Entry 4O1O (X-ray diffraction, 3.27 A resolution); this record covers chains A and B.

Chain A (and B):
Molecule: Ribonuclease L
Source organism: Sus scrofa
Notes: chain B of this document is another copy of the same molecule, construct and numbering; everything in this record applies to it too
Reference sequence: A5H025 (A5H025_PIG); residue numbers follow UniProt; this construct covers 21-732
Sequence (717 residues; row label = number of the first residue in the row):
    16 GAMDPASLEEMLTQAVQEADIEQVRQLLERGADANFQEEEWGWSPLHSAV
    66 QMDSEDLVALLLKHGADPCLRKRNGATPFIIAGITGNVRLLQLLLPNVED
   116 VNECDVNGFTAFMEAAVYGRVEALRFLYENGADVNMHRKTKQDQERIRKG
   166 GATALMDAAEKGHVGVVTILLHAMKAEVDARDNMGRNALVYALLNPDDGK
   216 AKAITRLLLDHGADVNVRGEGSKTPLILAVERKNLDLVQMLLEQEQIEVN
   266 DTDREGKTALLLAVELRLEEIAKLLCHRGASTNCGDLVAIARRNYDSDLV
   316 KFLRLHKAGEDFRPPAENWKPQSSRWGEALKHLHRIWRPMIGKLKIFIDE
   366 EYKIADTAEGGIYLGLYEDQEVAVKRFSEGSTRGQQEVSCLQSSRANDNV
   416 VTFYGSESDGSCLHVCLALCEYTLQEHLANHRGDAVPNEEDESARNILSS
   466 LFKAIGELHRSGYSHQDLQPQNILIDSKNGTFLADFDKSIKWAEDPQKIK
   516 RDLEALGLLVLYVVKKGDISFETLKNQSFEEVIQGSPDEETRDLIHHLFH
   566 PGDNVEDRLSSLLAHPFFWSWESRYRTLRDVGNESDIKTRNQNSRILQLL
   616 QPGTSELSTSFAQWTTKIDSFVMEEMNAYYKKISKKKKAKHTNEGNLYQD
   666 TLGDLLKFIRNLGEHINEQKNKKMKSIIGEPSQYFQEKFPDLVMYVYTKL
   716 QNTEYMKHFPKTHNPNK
Not modelled in the structure: 16-21, 322-332, 567-570, 620-621, 644-662, 730-732
Construct notes: expression tag (16-20)
Residues lining bound ligands:
  - 2'-5'-oligoadenylate trimer (25L; [[(2R,3R,4R,5R)-5-(6-aminopurin-9-yl)-4-[[(2R,3R,4R,5R)-5-(6-aminopurin-9-yl)-4-[[(2R,3S,4R,5R)-5-(6-aminopurin-9-yl)-3,4-dihydroxy-oxolan-2-yl]methoxy-hydroxy-phosphoryl]oxy-3-hydroxy-oxolan-2-yl]methoxy-hydroxy-phosphoryl]oxy-3-hydroxy-oxolan-2-yl]methoxy-hydroxy-phosphoryl] phosphono hydrogen phosphate), molecule 1: Gln32, Glu53, Trp56, Trp58, Ser63, Gln66, Lys87, Asn89, Ile99, Asp120, Asn122, Phe124, Glu129, Val132, Tyr133, Arg153, Lys164, Gly165, Ala167
  - 2'-5'-oligoadenylate trimer (25L), molecule 2: Arg307, Arg308, Tyr310, Trp352, Arg353, Phe362, Ser426
Reported in the primary citation:
  - binding site for 2'-5'-oligoadenylate trimer: Lys164, Arg353
  - mutagenesis - D158K, D158K/K368D, D158K/K368E, K164E, R308A, Y310A, W352A, R353E, K368D, A388F, E402A, R410E, D482A, N487A, D500A, K603E, K672A, R675E, R675E/E679R, E679R: decreased catalytic activity
  - mutagenesis - H680A: abolished catalytic activity

Interface between chain A and chain B:
Contacting residue pairs (140; chain A residue first):
  Gln32(A) with Arg307(B), hydrogen bond; Arg319(B), hydrogen bond (backbone-side chain)
  Glu33(A) with Arg319(B)
  Glu55(A) with His347(B), salt bridge; Arg350(B), salt bridge; Ile351(B)
  Trp56(A) with Ile351(B), hydrophobic; Phe362(B), hydrophobic
  Trp58(A) with Tyr310(B)
  Gln66(A) with Arg307(B), hydrogen bond (side chain-backbone); Ser312(B)
  Met67(A) with Ser312(B); Lys316(B)
  Asp68(A) with Ser312(B); Lys316(B), salt bridge
  Lys87(A) with Tyr310(B)
  Arg88(A) with Phe362(B); Asp364(B), salt bridge; Glu366(B), salt bridge
  Ile96(A) with Tyr310(B)
  Ile99(A) with Tyr310(B), hydrophobic
  Tyr133(A) with Tyr310(B)
  Lys156(A) with Ile363(B), hydrogen bond (side chain-backbone)
  Gln157(A) with Asp371(B)
  Asp158(A) with Lys368(B), salt bridge; Asp371(B); Glu374(B); Gly375(B); Gly376(B); Tyr378(B), hydrogen bond
  Gln159(A) with Ile363(B); Arg391(B), hydrogen bond
  Arg161(A) with Asp371(B), salt bridge; Thr372(B), hydrogen bond (side chain-backbone); Ala373(B); Glu374(B)
  Ile162(A) with Glu374(B); Gly375(B); Arg391(B); Phe392(B); Ser393(B)
  Lys164(A) with Asp424(B), salt bridge; Ser426(B)
  Met199(A) with Ser393(B); Ser426(B)
  Arg201(A) with Gly425(B); Ser426(B), hydrogen bond
  Glu235(A) with Glu394(B); Asp424(B); Gly425(B)
  Gly236(A) with Glu394(B)
  Arg269(A) with Glu394(B), salt bridge; Gly395(B); Gln400(B)
  Arg307(A) with Gln32(B), hydrogen bond; Gln66(B), hydrogen bond (backbone-side chain)
  Asn309(A) with Tyr133(B)
  Tyr310(A) with Trp58(B); Gln66(B); Lys87(B); Ile99(B), hydrophobic; Tyr133(B)
  Ser312(A) with Gln66(B); Met67(B); Asp68(B)
  Lys316(A) with Met67(B); Asp68(B), salt bridge
  Arg319(A) with Gln32(B)
  His347(A) with Glu55(B), salt bridge
  Arg350(A) with Glu55(B), salt bridge
  Lys358(A) with Lys358(B)
  Phe362(A) with Trp56(B), hydrophobic; Arg88(B)
  Ile363(A) with Lys156(B), hydrogen bond (backbone-side chain); Gln159(B)
  Asp364(A) with Arg88(B), salt bridge
  Glu366(A) with Arg88(B), salt bridge
  Lys368(A) with Asp158(B), salt bridge
  Asp371(A) with Gln157(B); Asp158(B); Arg161(B), salt bridge
  Thr372(A) with Arg161(B), hydrogen bond (backbone-side chain)
  Glu374(A) with Asp158(B); Arg161(B); Ile162(B)
  Gly375(A) with Asp158(B); Ile162(B)
  Gly376(A) with Asp158(B)
  Tyr378(A) with Asp158(B), hydrogen bond
  Glu383(A) with Gln407(B); Arg410(B), salt bridge
  Gln385(A) with Gln407(B); Ser408(B)
  Arg391(A) with Gln159(B), hydrogen bond; Ile162(B)
  Phe392(A) with Ile162(B)
  Ser393(A) with Ile162(B); Met199(B)
  Glu394(A) with Glu235(B); Gly236(B); Arg269(B), salt bridge
  Gly395(A) with Arg269(B)
  Gln400(A) with Arg269(B)
  Gln407(A) with Glu383(B); Gln385(B)
  Ser408(A) with Gln385(B)
  Arg410(A) with Glu383(B), salt bridge; Thr417(B); Tyr419(B)
  Asp413(A) with Asp413(B)
  Thr417(A) with Arg410(B)
  Tyr419(A) with Arg410(B)
  Ser423(A) with Glu235(B)
  Asp424(A) with Lys164(B), salt bridge; Glu235(B)
  Gly425(A) with Arg201(B); Glu235(B)
  Ser426(A) with Ile162(B); Lys164(B); Met199(B); Arg201(B), hydrogen bond
  Cys427(A) with Ile162(B), hydrophobic
  Arg475(A) with Gln337(B), hydrogen bond
  Arg591(A) with Arg591(B); Asp595(B), salt bridge
  Asp595(A) with Arg591(B), salt bridge
  Asn598(A) with Glu679(B), hydrogen bond (side chain-backbone)
  Ser600(A) with Asn682(B), hydrogen bond (side chain-backbone); Glu683(B)
  Lys603(A) with Glu679(B); Glu683(B), salt bridge
  Arg675(A) with Arg675(B); Glu679(B), salt bridge
  Glu679(A) with Asn598(B), hydrogen bond (backbone-side chain); Lys603(B); Arg675(B), salt bridge; Glu679(B)
  Asn682(A) with Ser600(B), hydrogen bond (backbone-side chain)
  Glu683(A) with Ser600(B); Lys603(B), salt bridge
Also at the interface, not in a pair above, chain A (85 interface residues in all): Gly234, Arg282, Arg308, Ile351, Ala373, Tyr382, Ala411, Phe418, Lys493, His680, Gln684
Also at the interface, not in a pair above, chain B (85 interface residues in all): Glu33, Ile96, Gly234, Arg282, Arg308, Asn309, Tyr382, Ala411, Phe418, Cys427, Arg475, Lys493, His680, Gln684

In short:
Chain A and chain B each contribute 85 residues to their interface, with 20 hydrogen bonds and 26 salt
bridges. Among the polar pairs are Glu55(A)-His347(B), Glu55(A)-Arg350(B) and Asp68(A)-Lys316(B). From the
paper: a binding site for 2'-5'-oligoadenylate trimer at Lys164(A) and Arg353(A); D158K, D158K/K368D and
D158K/K368E of chain A, among others, reduce catalytic activity; 21 substitutions were tested in all.
Chain A and chain B are both Ribonuclease L (Sus scrofa); the structure, Crystal Structure of RNase L in
complex with 2-5A, was determined by X-ray diffraction together with 4O1P from the same study.
